Entry 7W14 (electron microscopy, 2.20 A resolution); this record covers chains A and C of the 5 polymer chains in the assembly.

# Chain A
Name: Capsid protein VP1
Organism: Coxsackievirus B3
Amino-acid sequence (284 residues; each row starts with the number of its first residue):
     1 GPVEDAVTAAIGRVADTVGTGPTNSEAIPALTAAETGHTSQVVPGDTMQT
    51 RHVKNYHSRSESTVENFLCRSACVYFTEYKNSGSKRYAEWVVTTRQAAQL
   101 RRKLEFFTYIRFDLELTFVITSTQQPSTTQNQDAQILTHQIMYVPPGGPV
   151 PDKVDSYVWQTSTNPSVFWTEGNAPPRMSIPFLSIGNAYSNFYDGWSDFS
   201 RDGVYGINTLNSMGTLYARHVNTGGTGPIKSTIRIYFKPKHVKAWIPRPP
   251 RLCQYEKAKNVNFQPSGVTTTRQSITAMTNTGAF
Unresolved in the structure: 1-11, 282-284
From the paper describing this entry:
  - conformationally variable residues (loop rearrangement): Asn-208 to Leu-216

# Chain C
Name: Capsid protein VP3
Organism: Coxsackievirus B3
Amino-acid sequence (238 residues; numbered 1 to 238; the number before each row is that of its first residue):
     1 GLPTMNTPGSCQFLTSDDFQSPSAMPQYDVTPEMRIPGEVKNLMEIAEVD
    51 SVVPVQNVGEKVNSMEAYQIPVRSNEGSGTQVFGFPLQPGYSSVFSRTLL
   101 GEILNYYTHWSGSIKLTFMFCGSAMATGKFLLAYSPLGAGAPTKRVDAML
   151 GTHVVWDVGLQSSCVLCIPWISQTHYRYVASDECTAGGFITCWYQTNIVV
   201 PADAQSSCYIMCFVSACNDFSVRLLKDTPFISQENFFQ

# How chain A and chain C interact
Contacting residue pairs (173):
  Val-14(A) / Asn-218(C)
  Val-14(A) / Asp-219(C)
  Val-14(A) / Phe-220(C)
  Ala-15(A) / Asn-218(C)  hydrogen bond (backbone-backbone)
  Ala-15(A) / Asp-219(C)
  Ala-30(A) / Ser-163(C)
  Ala-30(A) / Cys-164(C)
  Ala-30(A) / Val-165(C)  hydrogen bond (backbone-backbone)
  Leu-31(A) / Ser-163(C)
  Thr-32(A) / Gln-161(C)
  Thr-32(A) / Ser-162(C)
  Thr-32(A) / Ser-163(C)  hydrogen bond (backbone-backbone)
  Ala-34(A) / Ser-163(C)  hydrogen bond (backbone-side chain)
  Glu-35(A) / Met-119(C)
  Glu-35(A) / Ser-162(C)  hydrogen bond
  Thr-39(A) / Glu-48(C)
  Thr-39(A) / Asp-50(C)  hydrogen bond (side chain-backbone)
  Thr-39(A) / Ser-215(C)
  Ser-40(A) / Lys-115(C)
  Ser-40(A) / Val-165(C)
  Val-42(A) / Lys-115(C)
  Val-42(A) / Val-165(C)  hydrophobic
  Val-42(A) / Cys-217(C)
  Val-43(A) / Cys-167(C)
  Val-43(A) / Asn-218(C)
  Pro-44(A) / Ser-113(C)
  Pro-44(A) / Cys-167(C)
  Thr-47(A) / Cys-167(C)
  Met-48(A) / Thr-152(C)
  Met-48(A) / Cys-167(C)
  Met-48(A) / Pro-169(C)  hydrophobic
  His-57(A) / Ser-111(C)
  His-57(A) / His-175(C)  hydrogen bond
  His-57(A) / Tyr-176(C)
  His-57(A) / Ser-221(C)
  Ser-58(A) / Ser-221(C)
  Arg-59(A) / Asn-42(C)  hydrogen bond (backbone-side chain)
  Arg-59(A) / Met-44(C)
  Arg-59(A) / Glu-48(C)  salt bridge
  Arg-59(A) / Cys-217(C)
  Arg-59(A) / Asn-218(C)
  Arg-59(A) / Phe-220(C)  hydrogen bond (side chain-backbone)
  Glu-61(A) / Tyr-107(C)  hydrogen bond (backbone-side chain)
  Glu-61(A) / Arg-223(C)
  Glu-61(A) / Leu-224(C)  hydrogen bond (side chain-backbone)
  Glu-61(A) / Leu-225(C)  hydrogen bond (side chain-backbone)
  Ser-62(A) / Asn-42(C)  hydrogen bond
  Ser-62(A) / Leu-43(C)  hydrogen bond (backbone-backbone)
  Ser-62(A) / Met-44(C)
  Ser-62(A) / Tyr-107(C)
  Thr-63(A) / Lys-41(C)
  Thr-63(A) / Asn-42(C)
  Val-64(A) / Val-40(C)
  Val-64(A) / Lys-41(C)  hydrogen bond (backbone-backbone)
  Phe-67(A) / Leu-43(C)  hydrophobic
  Phe-67(A) / Tyr-106(C)  hydrophobic
  Phe-67(A) / Leu-225(C)  hydrophobic
  Arg-70(A) / Ser-16(C)
  Ser-71(A) / Phe-13(C)
  Ser-71(A) / Thr-15(C)  hydrogen bond (backbone-backbone)
  Val-74(A) / Phe-236(C)
  Tyr-75(A) / Phe-236(C)  hydrophobic
  Phe-76(A) / Phe-236(C)  hydrophobic
  Arg-95(A) / Phe-237(C)
  Gln-96(A) / Gln-233(C)  hydrogen bond (backbone-side chain)
  Gln-96(A) / Phe-236(C)
  Gln-96(A) / Phe-237(C)  hydrogen bond (backbone-backbone)
  Ala-97(A) / Gln-233(C)
  Ala-98(A) / Ile-231(C)  hydrophobic
  Ala-98(A) / Gln-233(C)  hydrogen bond (backbone-side chain)
  Ala-98(A) / Phe-237(C)  hydrophobic
  Gln-99(A) / Asp-227(C)  hydrogen bond
  Arg-102(A) / Arg-97(C)
  Arg-102(A) / Glu-102(C)  salt bridge
  Arg-102(A) / Tyr-106(C)  hydrogen bond
  Arg-102(A) / Thr-228(C)
  Arg-102(A) / Ile-231(C)
  Lys-103(A) / Tyr-106(C)
  Phe-106(A) / Tyr-106(C)  hydrophobic
  Arg-111(A) / Val-30(C)
  Arg-111(A) / Thr-31(C)  hydrogen bond (side chain-backbone)
  Arg-111(A) / Pro-32(C)
  Arg-111(A) / Glu-33(C)  salt bridge
  Glu-115(A) / Asp-17(C)
  Glu-115(A) / Phe-19(C)
  Thr-117(A) / Phe-13(C)
  Val-119(A) / Phe-13(C)  hydrophobic
  Tyr-143(A) / Met-25(C)  hydrophobic
  Pro-165(A) / Ala-24(C)
  Ala-174(A) / Cys-11(C)  hydrophobic
  Pro-175(A) / Cys-11(C)
  Pro-175(A) / Phe-13(C)  hydrophobic
  Arg-177(A) / Phe-13(C)
  Arg-177(A) / Asp-17(C)  salt bridge
  Arg-177(A) / Ser-21(C)
  Met-178(A) / Ser-21(C)
  Met-178(A) / Pro-22(C)
  Met-178(A) / Ala-24(C)  hydrophobic
  Ser-179(A) / Ser-21(C)  hydrogen bond
  Ser-179(A) / Pro-22(C)  hydrogen bond (backbone-backbone)
  Ser-179(A) / Ser-23(C)
  Ser-179(A) / Ala-24(C)  hydrogen bond (backbone-backbone)
  Ile-180(A) / Ala-24(C)  hydrophobic
  Ile-180(A) / Met-25(C)  hydrophobic
  Pro-181(A) / Tyr-28(C)  hydrophobic
  Phe-182(A) / Tyr-28(C)
  Phe-182(A) / Val-30(C)  hydrophobic
  Leu-183(A) / Met-25(C)  hydrophobic
  Leu-183(A) / Tyr-28(C)
  Ser-184(A) / Thr-31(C)  hydrogen bond (backbone-side chain)
  Ile-185(A) / Thr-31(C)
  Gly-186(A) / Thr-31(C)
  Asn-187(A) / Thr-31(C)
  Asn-187(A) / Pro-32(C)  hydrogen bond (side chain-backbone)
  Asn-187(A) / Met-34(C)
  Lys-238(A) / Asp-17(C)
  Lys-243(A) / Glu-33(C)
  Lys-243(A) / Glu-39(C)  salt bridge
  Ala-244(A) / Glu-39(C)
  Ala-244(A) / Val-40(C)  hydrogen bond (backbone-backbone)
  Trp-245(A) / Ile-36(C)  hydrogen bond (side chain-backbone)
  Trp-245(A) / Pro-37(C)
  Trp-245(A) / Gly-38(C)
  Trp-245(A) / Glu-39(C)
  Ile-246(A) / Pro-37(C)
  Ile-246(A) / Gly-38(C)  hydrogen bond (backbone-backbone)
  Pro-247(A) / Val-40(C)
  Pro-247(A) / Ile-46(C)  hydrophobic
  Pro-250(A) / Glu-102(C)
  Leu-252(A) / Arg-97(C)
  Gln-254(A) / Phe-230(C)  hydrogen bond (side chain-backbone)
  Gln-254(A) / Ser-232(C)  hydrogen bond (side chain-backbone)
  Tyr-255(A) / Phe-237(C)  hydrophobic
  Lys-257(A) / Phe-237(C)
  Lys-257(A) / Gln-238(C)
  Ala-258(A) / Phe-237(C)
  Ala-258(A) / Gln-238(C)  hydrogen bond (backbone-backbone)
  Gly-267(A) / Val-62(C)
  Gly-267(A) / Asn-63(C)  hydrogen bond (backbone-side chain)
  Val-268(A) / Val-62(C)  hydrogen bond (backbone-backbone)
  Val-268(A) / Tyr-68(C)
  Val-268(A) / Arg-97(C)
  Thr-269(A) / Asn-57(C)
  Thr-269(A) / Val-62(C)
  Thr-269(A) / Ser-93(C)  hydrogen bond (side chain-backbone)
  Thr-269(A) / Ser-96(C)
  Thr-269(A) / Arg-97(C)
  Thr-270(A) / Asn-57(C)  hydrogen bond (backbone-side chain)
  Thr-270(A) / Ser-93(C)
  Thr-271(A) / Asn-57(C)
  Thr-271(A) / Gly-59(C)
  Thr-271(A) / Val-62(C)
  Arg-272(A) / Val-55(C)  hydrogen bond (side chain-backbone)
  Arg-272(A) / Asn-57(C)  hydrogen bond
  Arg-272(A) / Val-58(C)
  Arg-272(A) / Gly-84(C)  hydrogen bond (side chain-backbone)
  Arg-272(A) / Phe-85(C)
  Arg-272(A) / Val-94(C)
  Gln-273(A) / Val-58(C)
  Ile-275(A) / Val-82(C)
  Ile-275(A) / Phe-83(C)
  Ile-275(A) / Gly-84(C)  hydrogen bond (backbone-backbone)
  Thr-276(A) / Gln-81(C)
  Thr-276(A) / Phe-83(C)
  Thr-276(A) / Gly-84(C)
  Ala-277(A) / Gly-84(C)
  Met-278(A) / Gly-84(C)
  Met-278(A) / Phe-85(C)
  Met-278(A) / Pro-86(C)
  Met-278(A) / Phe-189(C)  hydrophobic
  Asn-280(A) / Tyr-91(C)  hydrogen bond (side chain-backbone)
  Asn-280(A) / Ser-92(C)
  Asn-280(A) / Ser-93(C)  hydrogen bond
Other interface residues (no listed pair), chain A (92 interface residues in all): Ile-28, Ala-33, Asn-55, Asn-66, Arg-101, Phe-107, Tyr-109, Ala-188, Tyr-236, Arg-251, Glu-256, Lys-259, Ser-266, Ser-274
Other interface residues (no listed pair), chain C (97 interface residues in all): Val-49, Pro-54, Gln-56, Ala-67, Pro-71, Leu-99, Ile-103, Ala-141, Val-154, Trp-156, Ile-190, Thr-191, Val-222

# Overview
92 residues of chain A face 97 of chain C across their interface; the contacts include 43 hydrogen bonds and 5
salt bridges. Polar pairs include Arg-59(A)/Glu-48(C), Arg-102(A)/Glu-102(C) and Arg-111(A)/Glu-33(C). From
the paper: conformational variability at Asn-208(A).
Chain A is Capsid protein VP1 and chain C is Capsid protein VP3, both from Coxsackievirus B3; the structure,
Coxsackievirus B3 at pH7.4 (VP3-234E) incubation with coxsackievirus and adenovirus receptor for 20min, was
determined by electron microscopy (same publication as 7VXH, 7VXZ, 7VY0, 7VY5, 7VY6, 7VYK and 3 further
entries).
